PDB entry 8I9X | electron microscopy, 2.80 A resolution | chains C1 and LB of the 60 polymer chains in the assembly

== Chain C1 ==
Molecule: 3341-nt RNA strand
Organism: Chaetomium thermophilum
Sequence (3341 nucleotides; numbered 1 to 3341; the number before each row is that of its first residue):
     1 GGUUGACCUC GGAUCAGGUA GGAGGACCCG CUGAACUUAA GCAUAUCAAU AAGCGGAGGA
    61 AAAGAAACCA ACAGGGAUUG CCCUAGUAAC GGCGAGUGAA GCGGCAACAG CUCAAAUUUG
   121 AAAGCUGGCU UCGGCCCGCG UUGUAAUUUG GAGAGGAUGC UUUGGGCGAG GCUCCUUCUG
   181 AGUUCCCUGG AACGGGACGC CACAGAGGGU GAGAGCCCCG UAUAGUUGGA AGCCAAGCCU
   241 GUGUAAAGCU CCUUCGACGA GUCGAGUAGU UUGGGAAUGC UGCUCAAAAU GGGAGGUAAA
   301 UUUCUUCUAA AGCUAAAUAC CGGCCAGAGA CCGAUAGCGC ACAAGUAGAG UGAUCGAAAG
   361 AUGAAAAGCA CUUUGAAAAG AGGGUUAAAU AGCACGUGAA AUUGUUGAAA GGGAAGCGCU
   421 UGUGACCAGA CUUGCGCCCG GCGGAUCAUC CGGUGUUCUC ACCGGUGCAC UCCGCCGGGC
   481 UCAGGCCAGC AUCGGUUCUG GCGGGGGGAU AAAGGCCCAG GGAAUGUGGC UCCUCCGGGA
   541 GUGUUAUAGC CCUGGGUGUA AUACCCUCGC CGGGACCGAG GACCGCGCUC UGCAAGGAUG
   601 CUGGCGUAAU GGUCACCAGC GACCCGUCUU GAAACACGGA CCAAGGAGUC AAGGUUUUGC
   661 GCGAGUGUUU GGGUGUAAAA CCCGCACGCG UAAUGAAAGU GAACGUAGGU GAGAGCUUCG
   721 GCGCAUCAUC GACCGAUCCU GAUGUAUUCG GAUGGAUUUG AGUAGGAGCG UUAAGCCUUG
   781 GACCCGAAAG AUGGUGAACU AUGCUUGGAU AGGGUGAAGC CAGAGGAAAC UCUGGUGGAG
   841 GCUCGCAGCG GUUCUGACGU GCAAAUCGAU CGUCAAAUCU GAGCAUGGGG GCGAAAGACU
   901 AAUCGAACCA UCUAGUAGCU GGUUACCGCC GAAGUUUCCC UCAGGAUAGC AGUGUCGACC
   961 UUCAGUUUUA UGAGGUAAAG CGAAUGAUUA GGGACUCGGG GGCGAUUUUU AGCCUUCAUC
  1021 CAUUCUCAAA CUUUAAAUAU GUAAGAAGCC CUUGUUACUU AACUGAACGU GGGCAUUCGA
  1081 AUGUAUCGAC ACUAGUGGGC CAUUUUUGGU AAGCAGAACU GGCGAUGCGG GAUGAACCGA
  1141 ACGCGGGGUU AAGGUGCCGG AGUGGACGCU CAUCAGACAC CACAAAAGGC GUUAGUACAU
  1201 CUUGACAGCA GGACGGUGGC CAUGGAAGUC GGAAUCCGCU AAGGACUGUG UAACAACUCA
  1261 CCUGCCGAAU GUACUAGCCC UGAAAAUGGA UGGCGCUCAA GCGUCCCACC CAUACCCCGC
  1321 CCUCAGGGUA GAAACGAUGC CCUGAGGAGU AGGCGGCCGU GGAGGUCAGU GACGAAGCCU
  1381 AGGGCGUGAG CCCGGGUCGA ACGGCCUCUA GUGCAGAUCU UGGUGGUAGU AGCAAAUACU
  1441 UCAAUGAGAA CUUGAAGGAC CGAAGUGGGG AAAGGUUCCA UGUGAACAGC GGUUGGACAU
  1501 GGGUUAGUCG AUCCUAAGCC AUAGGGAAGU UCCGUUUCAA AGGGGCACUC GUGCCCCGUG
  1561 UGGCGAAAGG GAAGCCGGUU AAUAUUCCGG CACCUGGAUG UGGGUUUUGC GCGGCAACGC
  1621 AACUGAACGC GGAGACGACG GCGGGGGCCC CGGGCAGAGU UCUCUUUUCU UCUUAACGGU
  1681 CUAUCACCCU GGAAACAGUU UGUCUGGAGA UAGGGUUUAA UGGCCGGAAG AGCCCGACAC
  1741 UUCUGUCGGG UCCGGUGCGC UCUCGACGUC CCUUGAAAAU CCGCGGGAGG GAAUAAUUCU
  1801 CACGCCAGGU CGUACUCAUA ACCGCAGCAG GUCCCCAAGG UGAACAGCCU CUGGUUGAUA
  1861 GAACAAUGUA GAUAAGGGAA GUCGGCAAAA UAGAUCCGUA ACUUCGGGAA AAGGAUUGGC
  1921 UCUAAGGGUU GGGCACGUUG GGCUUUGGGC GGACGCCCUG GGAGCAGAGG GCCUCUAGCC
  1981 GGGCAACCGG CCGGCGGCCC UCAGCACCCG GGGUUGAAGC CCUUAGCAGG CUUCGGCCGU
  2041 CCGGCGUGCG GUUAACAACC AACUUAGAAC UGGUACGGAC AGGGGGAAUC UGACUGUCUA
  2101 AUUAAAACAU AGCAUUGCGA UGGCCAGAAA GUGGUGUUGA CGCAAUGUGA UUUCUGCCCA
  2161 GUGCUCUGAA UGUCAAAGUG AAGAAAUUCA ACCAAGCGCG GGUAAACGGC GGGAGUAACU
  2221 AUGACUCUCU UAAGGUAGCC AAAUGCCUCG UCAUCUAAUU AGUGACGCGC AUGAAUGGAU
  2281 UAACGAGAUU CCCACUGUCC CUAUCUACUA UCUAGCGAAA CCACAGCCAA GGGAACGGGC
  2341 UUGGCAAAAU CAGCGGGGAA AGAAGACCCU GUUGAGCUUG ACUCUAGUUU GACAUUGUGA
  2401 AAAGACAUAG GAGGUGUAGA AUAGGUGGGA GCUUCGGCGC CAGUGAAAUA CCACUACUCC
  2461 UAUUGUUUUU UUACUUAUUC AAUGAAGCGG GGCUGGACUU GCGUCCAACU UCUGGAGUUA
  2521 AGGUCCUUCG CGGGCCGACC CGGGUUGAAG ACAUUGUCAG GUGGGGAGUU UGGCUGGGGC
  2581 GGCACAUCUG UUAAACCAUA ACGCAGGUGU CCUAAGGGGG GCUCAUGGAG AACAGAAAUC
  2641 UCCAGUAGAA CAAAAGGGUA AAAGUCCCCU UGAUUUUGAU UUUCAGUGUG AAUACAAACC
  2701 AUGAAAGUGU GGCCUAUCGA UCCUUUAGUC CCUCGAAAUU UGAGGCUAGA GGUGCCAGAA
  2761 AAGUUACCAC AGGGAUAACU GGCUUGUGGC GGCCAAGCGU UCAUAGCGAC GUCGCUUUUU
  2821 GAUCCUUCGA UGUCGGCUCU UCCUAUCAUA CCGAAGCAGA AUUCGGUAAG CGUUGGAUUG
  2881 UUCACCCACU AAUAGGGAAC GUGAGCUGGG UUUAGACCGU CGUGAGACAG GUUAGUUUUA
  2941 CCCUACUGAU GAACUCGUCG CAAUGGUAAU UCAGCUUAGU ACGAGAGGAA CCGCUGAUUC
  3001 AGAUAAUUGG UUUUUGCGGU UGUCCGACCG GGCAGUGCCG CGAAGCUACC AUCUGCUGGA
  3061 UAAUGGCUGA ACGCCUCUAA GUCAGAAUCC AUGCCAGAAC GCGACGAUAC UACCCGCACG
  3121 UUGUAGACGU AUAAGAAUAG GCUCCGGCCU CGUAUCCUAG CAGGCGAUUC CUCCGCCGGC
  3181 CUCGAAGUGG CCGUCGGUAA UUCGCGUAUU GCAAUUUAGA CACGCGCGGG AUCAAAUCCU
  3241 UUGCAGACGA CUUAGAUGUG CGAAAGGGUC CUGUAAGCAG UAGAGUAGCC UUGUUGUUAC
  3301 GAUCUGCUGA GGGUAAGCCC UCCUUCGCCU AGAUUUCCCA G
Disordered / not traced: 1-2, 693-706, 847-854, 865-867, 901-905, 987-1028, 1887-1894, 1904-2070, 2082, 2093-2283, 2485-2545, 2571-2721, 2753-2756, 2801-2804, 2822-2828, 2833, 2909-2914, 2937-2940, 3338-3341

== Chain LB ==
Name: 60S ribosomal protein L3-like protein
Organism: Chaetomium thermophilum
UniProtKB: G0RXW1 (G0RXW1_CHATD); residue numbers follow UniProt; this construct covers 1-392
Amino-acid sequence (392 residues; each row starts with the number of its first residue):
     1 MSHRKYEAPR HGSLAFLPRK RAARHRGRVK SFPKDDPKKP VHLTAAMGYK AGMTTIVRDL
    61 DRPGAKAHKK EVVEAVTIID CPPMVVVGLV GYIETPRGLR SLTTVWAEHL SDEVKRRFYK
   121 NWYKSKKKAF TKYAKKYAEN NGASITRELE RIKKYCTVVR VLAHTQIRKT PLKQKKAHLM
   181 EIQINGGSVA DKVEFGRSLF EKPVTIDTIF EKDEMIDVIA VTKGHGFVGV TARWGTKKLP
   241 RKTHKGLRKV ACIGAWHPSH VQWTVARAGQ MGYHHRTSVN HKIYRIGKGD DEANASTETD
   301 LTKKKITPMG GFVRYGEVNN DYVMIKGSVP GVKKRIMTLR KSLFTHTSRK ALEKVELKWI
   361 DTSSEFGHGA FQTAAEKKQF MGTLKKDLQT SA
Disordered / not traced: 1-11, 238-261, 392

== How chain C1 and chain LB interact ==
Residue-residue contacts (260; chain C1 residue first):
  G2353(C1) with Phe227(LB), sugar contact; Arg267(LB), base contact; Ala268(LB), sugar contact
  G2355(C1) with Arg267(LB), hydrogen bond to the base; Ala268(LB), base contact
  U2840(C1) with Thr264(LB), hydrogen bond to the sugar
  U2841(C1) with Thr264(LB), phosphate contact
  C2946(C1) with Gln262(LB), hydrogen bond to the sugar; Trp263(LB), phosphate contact; Arg267(LB), hydrogen bond to the base
  U2947(C1) with Arg233(LB), hydrogen bond to the sugar; Trp263(LB), phosphate contact; Arg267(LB), sugar contact; Ala268(LB), hydrogen bond to the sugar
  G2948(C1) with Leu17(LB), phosphate contact; Pro18(LB), phosphate contact; Arg19(LB), hydrogen bond to the phosphate; Arg233(LB), hydrogen bond to the phosphate; Gly269(LB), sugar contact; Gln270(LB), hydrogen bond to the sugar
  A2949(C1) with Lys20(LB), phosphate contact; Arg21(LB), hydrogen bond to the phosphate
  U2950(C1) with Arg21(LB), salt bridge to the phosphate
  G2957(C1) with Phe118(LB), hydrogen bond to the sugar; Lys120(LB), sugar contact
  U2958(C1) with Arg117(LB), sugar contact; Phe118(LB), sugar contact; Leu179(LB), sugar contact
  C2959(C1) with Arg26(LB), salt bridge to the phosphate; Leu162(LB), sugar contact; Glu181(LB), hydrogen bond to the sugar
  G2960(C1) with Arg24(LB), salt bridge to the phosphate; Arg26(LB), salt bridge to the phosphate; Tyr92(LB), hydrogen bond to the sugar; Arg160(LB), hydrogen bond to the phosphate; Met180(LB), phosphate contact; Glu181(LB), phosphate contact
  C2961(C1) with Gly98(LB), sugar contact; Leu99(LB), hydrogen bond to the sugar; Arg160(LB), salt bridge to the phosphate
  A2962(C1) with Arg28(LB), base contact; Arg97(LB), sugar contact; Gly98(LB), sugar contact; Leu99(LB), phosphate contact
  G2966(C1) with Leu14(LB), hydrogen bond to the sugar; Ala15(LB), hydrogen bond to the base; Trp263(LB), phosphate contact
  U2967(C1) with Leu14(LB), sugar contact; Ala15(LB), sugar contact; Trp263(LB), phosphate contact
  A2968(C1) with Gly12(LB), base contact; Ser13(LB), hydrogen bond to the base
  G2993(C1) with Arg349(LB), hydrogen bond to the phosphate
  C2994(C1) with Pro63(LB), hydrogen bond to the sugar; Gly64(LB), sugar contact; Arg349(LB), salt bridge to the phosphate
  U2995(C1) with Arg62(LB), phosphate contact; Pro63(LB), sugar contact; Gly64(LB), hydrogen bond to the sugar; Ala65(LB), phosphate contact; Arg349(LB), phosphate contact
  G2996(C1) with Arg62(LB), salt bridge to the phosphate; Lys350(LB), salt bridge to the phosphate
  A3001(C1) with Ser13(LB), phosphate contact; Phe16(LB), sugar contact
  G3002(C1) with Gly12(LB), phosphate contact; Ser13(LB), phosphate contact; Phe16(LB), sugar contact; Arg19(LB), salt bridge to the phosphate; Arg276(LB), hydrogen bond to the sugar
  A3003(C1) with Thr222(LB), phosphate contact; His274(LB), phosphate contact; Arg276(LB), salt bridge to the phosphate; Ser328(LB), hydrogen bond to the base; Val329(LB), sugar contact; Pro330(LB), sugar contact
  U3004(C1) with Lys50(LB), hydrogen bond to the phosphate; Met53(LB), sugar contact; Thr222(LB), phosphate contact; Lys223(LB), hydrogen bond to the phosphate; Ser328(LB), sugar contact; Val329(LB), sugar contact; Pro330(LB), sugar contact; Gly331(LB), hydrogen bond to the phosphate
  A3005(C1) with Lys50(LB), salt bridge to the phosphate; Met53(LB), sugar contact; Lys223(LB), salt bridge to the phosphate; Gly331(LB), phosphate contact
  A3006(C1) with Met53(LB), sugar contact; Thr54(LB), sugar contact; Thr55(LB), hydrogen bond to the base; Ala75(LB), base contact; Lys333(LB), phosphate contact; Glu365(LB), sugar contact
  U3007(C1) with Thr55(LB), sugar contact
  A3043(C1) with Phe366(LB), hydrogen bond to the sugar; Gly367(LB), phosphate contact; His368(LB), salt bridge to the phosphate
  A3044(C1) with Glu365(LB), phosphate contact; Phe366(LB), phosphate contact; Gly367(LB), phosphate contact
  G3045(C1) with Val313(LB), phosphate contact; Arg314(LB), salt bridge to the phosphate
  C3046(C1) with Lys223(LB), salt bridge to the phosphate
  U3047(C1) with His225(LB), salt bridge to the phosphate
  C3053(C1) with His281(LB), sugar contact; Lys326(LB), hydrogen bond to the phosphate; Gly327(LB), sugar contact; Ser328(LB), hydrogen bond to the base
  U3054(C1) with Val279(LB), hydrogen bond to the sugar; Asn280(LB), sugar contact; His281(LB), sugar contact; Lys326(LB), salt bridge to the phosphate
  G3055(C1) with Val279(LB), sugar contact; Asn280(LB), sugar contact
  C3056(C1) with Phe344(LB), base contact
  U3057(C1) with Phe344(LB), sugar contact; Thr347(LB), phosphate contact
  G3093(C1) with Ser31(LB), hydrogen bond to the phosphate; Leu343(LB), phosphate contact; Phe344(LB), sugar contact
  C3094(C1) with Phe16(LB), sugar contact; Val29(LB), phosphate contact; Ser31(LB), hydrogen bond to the phosphate; Thr277(LB), hydrogen bond to the phosphate; Arg340(LB), salt bridge to the phosphate
  C3095(C1) with Ala15(LB), sugar contact; Pro18(LB), sugar contact; Lys30(LB), salt bridge to the phosphate; His275(LB), salt bridge to the phosphate; Arg276(LB), phosphate contact; Thr277(LB), hydrogen bond to the phosphate
  A3096(C1) with Pro18(LB), sugar contact; Lys20(LB), phosphate contact; Lys30(LB), salt bridge to the phosphate; His275(LB), salt bridge to the phosphate
  G3097(C1) with Lys20(LB), salt bridge to the phosphate; Ala23(LB), phosphate contact; Arg28(LB), hydrogen bond to the base
  G3103(C1) with Arg100(LB), hydrogen bond to the phosphate; Ser101(LB), hydrogen bond to the sugar
  A3104(C1) with Ser101(LB), sugar contact; Leu102(LB), sugar contact; Thr103(LB), sugar contact; Thr104(LB), hydrogen bond to the sugar
  C3105(C1) with Thr104(LB), sugar contact; Trp106(LB), hydrogen bond to the sugar; Tyr133(LB), phosphate contact
  G3106(C1) with Ala129(LB), sugar contact; Phe130(LB), hydrogen bond to the phosphate; Tyr133(LB), phosphate contact; Lys136(LB), salt bridge to the phosphate
  A3107(C1) with Lys128(LB), sugar contact; Ala129(LB), sugar contact; Phe130(LB), phosphate contact; Thr131(LB), phosphate contact; Lys132(LB), hydrogen bond to the phosphate; Tyr133(LB), hydrogen bond to the phosphate
  U3108(C1) with Lys128(LB), salt bridge to the phosphate; Lys132(LB), salt bridge to the phosphate
  C3183(C1) with Lys154(LB), salt bridge to the phosphate
  G3184(C1) with Ile93(LB), sugar contact; Arg100(LB), base contact; Leu102(LB), base contact; Arg151(LB), hydrogen bond to the base; Tyr155(LB), hydrogen bond to the phosphate
  A3185(C1) with Ile93(LB), phosphate contact; Glu94(LB), sugar contact; Thr95(LB), sugar contact; Pro96(LB), sugar contact
  A3186(C1) with Ile93(LB), phosphate contact; Thr95(LB), phosphate contact; Arg97(LB), salt bridge to the phosphate; Arg100(LB), salt bridge to the phosphate
  G3187(C1) with Arg151(LB), hydrogen bond to the base; Tyr155(LB), hydrogen bond to the base
  C3233(C1) with Lys128(LB), salt bridge to the phosphate
  A3234(C1) with Lys126(LB), salt bridge to the phosphate
  A3235(C1) with Tyr119(LB), hydrogen bond to the phosphate; Ser125(LB), phosphate contact; Lys126(LB), hydrogen bond to the phosphate; Lys127(LB), phosphate contact; Lys128(LB), phosphate contact
  A3236(C1) with Tyr119(LB), phosphate contact; Lys120(LB), hydrogen bond to the phosphate; Asn121(LB), hydrogen bond to the phosphate
  U3237(C1) with Lys120(LB), phosphate contact; Asn121(LB), hydrogen bond to the phosphate; Lys124(LB), hydrogen bond to the base
  C3238(C1) with Lys124(LB), base contact
  C3244(C1) with His25(LB), hydrogen bond to the base; Gln174(LB), hydrogen bond to the base; Val332(LB), sugar contact; Lys334(LB), base contact; Arg335(LB), hydrogen bond to the phosphate
  A3245(C1) with Lys223(LB), phosphate contact; Gly224(LB), hydrogen bond to the phosphate; Tyr273(LB), sugar contact; Val332(LB), phosphate contact; Arg335(LB), salt bridge to the phosphate
  G3246(C1) with Arg21(LB), sugar contact; Gly224(LB), phosphate contact; His225(LB), hydrogen bond to the phosphate; Gly226(LB), hydrogen bond to the phosphate; Gln270(LB), hydrogen bond to the phosphate
  A3247(C1) with Gly226(LB), phosphate contact; Phe227(LB), hydrogen bond to the phosphate
  G3249(C1) with Arg21(LB), hydrogen bond to the base
  A3250(C1) with Arg21(LB), hydrogen bond to the base
  C3251(C1) with Tyr273(LB), sugar contact
  U3252(C1) with His25(LB), sugar contact
  U3253(C1) with Arg117(LB), salt bridge to the phosphate; Gln174(LB), hydrogen bond to the phosphate; Lys176(LB), salt bridge to the phosphate
  A3254(C1) with Arg116(LB), salt bridge to the phosphate; Lys175(LB), hydrogen bond to the phosphate; Lys176(LB), salt bridge to the phosphate
  G3255(C1) with Arg116(LB), salt bridge to the phosphate; Asn121(LB), base contact; Tyr123(LB), stacking on the base; Lys175(LB), salt bridge to the phosphate
  A3256(C1) with Tyr123(LB), hydrogen bond to the sugar; Lys124(LB), base contact
  U3257(C1) with Lys127(LB), salt bridge to the phosphate
  U3259(C1) with Arg168(LB), hydrogen bond to the base
  G3260(C1) with Lys175(LB), hydrogen bond to the sugar
  C3261(C1) with Lys173(LB), phosphate contact
  G3262(C1) with Lys173(LB), salt bridge to the phosphate
  G3268(C1) with Gly310(LB), hydrogen bond to the base
  U3269(C1) with Met309(LB), phosphate contact; Gly310(LB), sugar contact; Ser364(LB), hydrogen bond to the sugar; Phe366(LB), base contact; Ala374(LB), phosphate contact; Lys377(LB), salt bridge to the phosphate
  C3270(C1) with Ser364(LB), hydrogen bond to the phosphate; Phe366(LB), hydrogen bond to the sugar; Gly367(LB), phosphate contact; His368(LB), hydrogen bond to the phosphate; Gly369(LB), phosphate contact; Lys377(LB), salt bridge to the phosphate
  C3271(C1) with His368(LB), hydrogen bond to the phosphate
  U3308(C1) with Lys385(LB), salt bridge to the phosphate
  G3309(C1) with Met381(LB), hydrogen bond to the base; Leu384(LB), base contact
  A3310(C1) with Leu384(LB), phosphate contact; Lys385(LB), hydrogen bond to the phosphate
  G3311(C1) with Lys385(LB), salt bridge to the phosphate
  A3315(C1) with Phe366(LB), base contact
  G3317(C1) with Arg314(LB), base contact
  C3318(C1) with Phe312(LB), sugar contact; Val313(LB), sugar contact; Arg314(LB), hydrogen bond to the sugar; Phe366(LB), sugar contact
  C3319(C1) with Gly310(LB), sugar contact; Phe312(LB), sugar contact; Arg314(LB), phosphate contact; Gly316(LB), phosphate contact; Glu317(LB), hydrogen bond to the sugar
  C3320(C1) with Glu317(LB), sugar contact
Other interface residues (no listed pair), chain C1 (102 interface residues in all): A2945, G2965, U3008, U3052, U3092, C3102, U3232, C3248, A3275, G3332, A3333
Other interface residues (no listed pair), chain LB (141 interface residues in all): Ala22, Pro171, Leu172, His178, Val265, Gly311, Tyr315, Thr345, Asp361, Ala370, Phe371, Thr383, Lys386

== Overview ==
102 residues of chain C1 face 141 of chain LB across their interface, with 78 hydrogen bonds, 44 salt bridges
and 1 aromatic stacking contact. Polar pairs include G2355(C1)-Arg267(LB), C2946(C1)-Arg267(LB) and
G2966(C1)-Ala15(LB).
Here chain C1 is a 3341-nt RNA strand and chain LB is 60S ribosomal protein L3-like protein, both from
Chaetomium thermophilum. Entry 8I9X (Cryo-EM structure of a Chaetomium thermophilum pre-60S ribosomal subunit
- Ytm1-1) was determined by electron microscopy (same publication as 8I9P, 8I9T, 8I9V, 8I9W, 8I9Y, 8I9Z and
8IA0).
